Entry 9G1X (electron microscopy, 3.50 A resolution); this record covers chains B and J of the 14 polymer chains in the assembly.

Chain B:
Name: DNA-directed RNA polymerase I subunit RPA135
Organism: Saccharomyces cerevisiae
Notes: EC 2.7.7.6
Reference sequence: P22138 (RPA2_YEAST); residues 1-1203 here = UniProt positions 1-1203
Amino-acid sequence (1203 residues; row label = number of the first residue in the row):
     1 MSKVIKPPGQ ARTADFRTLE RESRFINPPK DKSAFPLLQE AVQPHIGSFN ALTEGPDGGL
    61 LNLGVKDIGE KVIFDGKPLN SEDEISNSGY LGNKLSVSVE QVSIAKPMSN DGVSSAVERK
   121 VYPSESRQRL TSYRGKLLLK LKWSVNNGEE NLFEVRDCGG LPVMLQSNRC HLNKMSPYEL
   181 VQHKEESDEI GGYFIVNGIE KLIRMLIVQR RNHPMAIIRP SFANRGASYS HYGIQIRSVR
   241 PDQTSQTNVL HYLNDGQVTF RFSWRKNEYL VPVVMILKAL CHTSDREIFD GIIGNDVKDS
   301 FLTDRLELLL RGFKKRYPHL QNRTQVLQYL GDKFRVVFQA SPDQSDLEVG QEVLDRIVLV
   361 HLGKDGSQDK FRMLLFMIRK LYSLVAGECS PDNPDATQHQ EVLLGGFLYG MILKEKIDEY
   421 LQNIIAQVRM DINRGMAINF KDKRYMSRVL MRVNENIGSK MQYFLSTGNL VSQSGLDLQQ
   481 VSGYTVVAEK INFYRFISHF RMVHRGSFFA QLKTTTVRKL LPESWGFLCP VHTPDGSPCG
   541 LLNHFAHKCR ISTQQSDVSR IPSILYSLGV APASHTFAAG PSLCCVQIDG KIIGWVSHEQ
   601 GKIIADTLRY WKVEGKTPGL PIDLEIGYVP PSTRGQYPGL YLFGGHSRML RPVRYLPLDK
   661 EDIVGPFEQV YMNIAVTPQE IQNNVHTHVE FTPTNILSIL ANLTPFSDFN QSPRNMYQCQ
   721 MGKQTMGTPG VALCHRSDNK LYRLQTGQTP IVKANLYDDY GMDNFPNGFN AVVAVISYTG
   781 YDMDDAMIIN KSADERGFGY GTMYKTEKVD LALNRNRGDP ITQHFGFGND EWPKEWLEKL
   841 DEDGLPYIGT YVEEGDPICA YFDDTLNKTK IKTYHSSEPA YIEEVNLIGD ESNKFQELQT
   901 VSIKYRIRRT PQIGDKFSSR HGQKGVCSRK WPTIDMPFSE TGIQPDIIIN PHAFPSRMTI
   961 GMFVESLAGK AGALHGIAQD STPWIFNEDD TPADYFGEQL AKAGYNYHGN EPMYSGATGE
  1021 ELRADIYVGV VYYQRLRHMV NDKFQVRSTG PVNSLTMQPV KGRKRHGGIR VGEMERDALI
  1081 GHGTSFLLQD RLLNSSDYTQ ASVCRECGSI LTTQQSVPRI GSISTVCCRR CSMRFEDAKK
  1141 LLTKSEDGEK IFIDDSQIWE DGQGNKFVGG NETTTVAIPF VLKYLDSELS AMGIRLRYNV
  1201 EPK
Disordered / not traced: 1-9, 79-88, 112-115, 282-323, 615-618, 1120-1123, 1139-1155
Ion coordination: Zn2+: Cys1104, Cys1107, Cys1128, Cys1131
UniProt features mapped onto this chain:
  - zinc finger: Cys1104 to Cys1131 (C4-type)
  - modified residue: Ser2 (N-acetylserine), Ser81 (Phosphoserine), Ser1156 (Phosphoserine)
  - mutagenesis: Cys1104 (C1104A: No effect; when associated with A-1107; A-1128 and A-1131), Cys1107 (C1107A: Lethal. Abolishes recruitment of RPA1 to Pol I. No effect; when associated with A-1104; A-1128 and A-1131), Cys1127 (C1127R: Responsible of suppression of RPA190-5 and RPA190-1 mutations), Cys1128 (C1128A: No effect; when associated with A-1104; A-1107 and A-1131), Cys1131 (C1131A: No effect; when associated with A-1104; A-1107 and A-1128)
What the authors report for this chain:
  - conformationally variable residues (order/disorder transition): Cys281 to Thr324

Chain J:
Name: DNA-directed RNA polymerases I, II, and III subunit RPABC5
Organism: Saccharomyces cerevisiae
Reference sequence: P22139 (RPAB5_YEAST); residues 1-70 here = UniProt positions 1-70
Amino-acid sequence (70 residues; row label = number of the first residue in the row):
     1 MIVPVRCFSC GKVVGDKWES YLNLLQEDEL DEGTALSRLG LKRYCCRRMI LTHVDLIEKF
    61 LRYNPLEKRD
Disordered / not traced: 70
Ion coordination: Zn2+: Cys7, Cys10, Cys45, Cys46
UniProt features mapped onto this chain:
  - binding site (Zn(2+)): Cys7, Cys10, Cys45, Cys46
  - cross-link: Lys59 (Glycyl lysine isopeptide (Lys-Gly) (interchain with G-Cter in ubiquitin))

How chain B and chain J interact:
Residue-residue contacts (79; chain B residue first):
  Asp15(B) - Glu32(J)
  Phe16(B) - Glu32(J)
  Phe16(B) - Leu51(J)  hydrophobic
  Phe16(B) - Thr52(J)
  Leu19(B) - Leu25(J)
  Leu19(B) - Gln26(J)
  Arg21(B) - His53(J)  hydrogen bond (side chain-backbone)
  Arg21(B) - Val54(J)  hydrogen bond (side chain-backbone)
  Glu22(B) - Trp18(J)
  Glu22(B) - Val54(J)
  Glu22(B) - Asp55(J)
  Glu22(B) - Glu58(J)
  Phe25(B) - Val54(J)
  Phe25(B) - Asp55(J)
  Phe25(B) - Leu56(J)  hydrophobic
  Phe25(B) - Lys59(J)
  Ile26(B) - Glu58(J)
  Ile26(B) - Arg62(J)  hydrogen bond (backbone-side chain)
  Pro28(B) - Arg62(J)
  Tyr178(B) - Arg62(J)
  Val181(B) - Arg62(J)
  Val181(B) - Tyr63(J)
  Gln182(B) - Arg69(J)  hydrogen bond (backbone-side chain)
  Lys184(B) - Arg69(J)
  Glu186(B) - Tyr63(J)
  Ser187(B) - Tyr63(J)  hydrogen bond (backbone-side chain)
  Gly730(B) - Phe60(J)
  Val731(B) - Lys59(J)
  Val731(B) - Phe60(J)  hydrophobic
  Val731(B) - Tyr63(J)
  Cys734(B) - Pro65(J)  hydrophobic
  His735(B) - Tyr63(J)
  Arg743(B) - Met1(J)
  Gln745(B) - Met1(J)  hydrogen bond (backbone-backbone)
  Thr746(B) - Met1(J)
  Gln748(B) - Arg48(J)
  Gln748(B) - Met49(J)
  Gln748(B) - Thr52(J)  hydrogen bond
  Thr749(B) - Thr52(J)  hydrogen bond (backbone-backbone)
  Thr749(B) - Val54(J)
  Ile751(B) - Thr52(J)
  Asp763(B) - Val54(J)
  Asp763(B) - Leu56(J)
  Asn764(B) - Leu56(J)
  Asn764(B) - Lys59(J)  hydrogen bond
  Pro766(B) - Val54(J)  hydrophobic
  Pro766(B) - Leu56(J)
  Asn770(B) - Arg48(J)  hydrogen bond (backbone-side chain)
  Asn770(B) - Thr52(J)  hydrogen bond
  Val772(B) - Ser9(J)
  Val772(B) - Tyr44(J)  hydrophobic
  Ala793(B) - Phe8(J)
  Arg796(B) - Cys7(J)
  Arg796(B) - Phe8(J)  hydrogen bond (side chain-backbone)
  Arg796(B) - Ser9(J)  hydrogen bond (side chain-backbone)
  Arg796(B) - Cys10(J)
  Arg796(B) - Gly11(J)
  Gly797(B) - Phe8(J)
  Phe798(B) - Phe8(J)
  Thr941(B) - Arg43(J)
  Ile943(B) - Arg43(J)
  Ile943(B) - Tyr44(J)
  Ile943(B) - Cys45(J)  hydrophobic
  Gln944(B) - Ser9(J)
  Asp946(B) - Ser9(J)
  Asp946(B) - Arg48(J)  salt bridge
  Lys970(B) - Tyr44(J)
  Gly972(B) - Leu51(J)
  Ala973(B) - Tyr44(J)  hydrophobic
  Ala973(B) - Arg47(J)  hydrogen bond (backbone-side chain)
  Leu974(B) - Tyr44(J)  hydrophobic
  Leu974(B) - Arg47(J)  hydrogen bond (backbone-side chain)
  Gly976(B) - Glu32(J)
  Gly976(B) - Gly33(J)
  Gly976(B) - Arg47(J)
  Gly976(B) - Leu51(J)
  Tyr1005(B) - Tyr44(J)  hydrophobic
  Glu1011(B) - Tyr44(J)  hydrogen bond
  Val1028(B) - Tyr44(J)
Also at the interface, not in a pair above, chain B (55 interface residues in all): Thr18, Glu185, Thr728, Ala732, Gly747, Ala771, Ser792, His975, Ile977, Val1030
Also at the interface, not in a pair above, chain J (33 interface residues in all): Arg6, Leu22, Lys42

Summary:
55 residues of chain B and 33 residues of chain J are in contact; the contacts include 16 hydrogen bonds and 1
salt bridge. Among the polar pairs are Asp946(B)-Arg48(J), Arg21(B)-His53(J) and Arg21(B)-Val54(J). From
UniProt: 5 mutagenesis sites on chain B; 4 Zn2+-binding residues on chain J. From the paper: conformational
variability at Cys281(B).
Chain B is DNA-directed RNA polymerase I subunit RPA135 and chain J is DNA-directed RNA polymerases I, II, and
III subunit RPABC5, both from Saccharomyces cerevisiae; the structure, Yeast RNA polymerase I elongation
complex stalled by an apurinic site, 11-subunit, was determined by electron microscopy (same publication as
9G1V, 9G23, 9G24, 9G26, 9G27, 9G29, 9G2B and 9G2C).
